Entry 2DXM (neutron diffraction, 2.10 A resolution); this record covers chains C and D of the 4 polymer chains in the assembly.

# Chain C
Name: Hemoglobin subunit alpha
Organism: Homo sapiens
UniProt: P69905 (HBA_HUMAN); residue numbers follow UniProt; this construct covers 1-141
Sequence (141 residues; row label = number of the first residue in the row):
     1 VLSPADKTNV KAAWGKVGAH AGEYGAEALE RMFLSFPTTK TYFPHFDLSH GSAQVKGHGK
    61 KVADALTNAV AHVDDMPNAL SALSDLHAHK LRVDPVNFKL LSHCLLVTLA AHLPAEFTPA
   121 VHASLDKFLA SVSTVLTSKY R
UniProt features mapped onto this chain:
  - site: Lys-61 (Not glycated)
  - natural variant: Asp-6 (A6D: In J-Toronto; this construct carries the variant), Ala-13 (A13D: In J-Paris 1/J-Aljezur), Glu-27 (A27E: In Shenyang; this construct carries the variant), Lys-61 (K61N: In Zambia; deletion: In Clinic), Asp-64 (A64D: In Pontoise; this construct carries the variant), Asp-75 (D75A: In Lille; D75G: In Chapel Hill; D75N: In G-Pest), Ala-111 (A111D: In Petah Tikva)

# Chain D
Name: Hemoglobin subunit beta
Organism: Homo sapiens
UniProt: P68871 (HBB_HUMAN); numbering as in UniProt (aligned over 1-146)
Sequence (146 residues; each row starts with the number of its first residue):
     1 VHLTPEEKSA VTALWGKVNV DEVGGEALGR LLVVYPWTQR FFESFGDLST PDAVMGNPKV
    61 KAHGKKVLGA FSDGLAHLDN LKGTFATLSE LHCDKLHVDP ENFRLLGNVL VCVLAHHFGK
   121 EFTPPVQAAY QKVVAGVANA LAHKYH
UniProt features mapped onto this chain:
  - natural variant: Leu-3 (H3L: In Graz; this construct carries the variant), Glu-7 (E7A: In G-Makassar; E7K: In Hb C; E7Q: In Machida; E7V: In SKCA), Lys-8 (E8K: In G-Siriraj; this construct carries the variant), Val-11 (A11V: In Iraq-Halabja; this construct carries the variant), Gly-16 (W16G: In Randwick; this construct carries the variant), Val-23 (E23V: In D-Granada; this construct carries the variant), Gly-24 (V24G: In Miyashiro; this construct carries the variant), Gly-25 (G25D: In Moscva; G25R: In Riverdale-Bronx; G25V: In Savannah), Leu-32 (L32P: In Yokohama), Val-33 (L33V: In Muscat; this construct carries the variant), Arg-40 (Q40R: In Tianshui; this construct carries the variant), Phe-42 (F42Y: In Mequon; deletion: In Bruxelles), 11 further natural variant entries in UniProt

# How chain C and chain D interact
Residue-residue contacts (34):
  Glu-30(C) / Pro-124(D)
  Arg-31(C) / Phe-122(D)  hydrogen bond (side chain-backbone)
  Arg-31(C) / Thr-123(D)
  Arg-31(C) / Pro-124(D)
  Arg-31(C) / Gln-127(D)  hydrogen bond
  Leu-34(C) / Pro-124(D)  hydrophobic
  Leu-34(C) / Pro-125(D)
  Leu-34(C) / Ala-128(D)
  Ser-35(C) / Gln-127(D)
  Ser-35(C) / Ala-128(D)
  Ser-35(C) / Gln-131(D)
  Phe-36(C) / Gln-131(D)
  His-103(C) / Asn-108(D)
  His-103(C) / Cys-112(D)
  His-103(C) / Gln-131(D)  hydrogen bond
  Val-107(C) / Val-111(D)  hydrophobic
  Val-107(C) / Cys-112(D)  hydrophobic
  Val-107(C) / Ala-115(D)
  Val-107(C) / Gln-127(D)
  Ala-110(C) / Cys-112(D)
  Ala-110(C) / Ala-115(D)
  Ala-110(C) / His-116(D)
  Ala-111(C) / Ala-115(D)
  Ala-111(C) / Gly-119(D)
  Pro-114(C) / His-116(D)  hydrogen bond (backbone-side chain)
  Phe-117(C) / Arg-30(D)  hydrogen bond (backbone-side chain)
  Phe-117(C) / His-116(D)  hydrogen bond (backbone-side chain)
  Thr-118(C) / Arg-30(D)  hydrogen bond (backbone-side chain)
  Pro-119(C) / Arg-30(D)
  Pro-119(C) / Val-33(D)
  His-122(C) / Arg-30(D)  hydrogen bond
  His-122(C) / Val-34(D)
  Asp-126(C) / Val-34(D)
  Asp-126(C) / Tyr-35(D)  hydrogen bond
Interface residues without a listed pair, chain C (18 interface residues in all): Cys-104, Ala-120, Ala-123
Interface residues without a listed pair, chain D (20 interface residues in all): Pro-51, Met-55, Lys-120

# Summary
18 residues of chain C and 20 residues of chain D are in contact; the contacts include 9 hydrogen bonds. Polar
pairs include Arg-31(C)/Phe-122(D), Arg-31(C)/Gln-127(D) and His-103(C)/Gln-131(D).
Chain C is Hemoglobin subunit alpha and chain D is Hemoglobin subunit beta, both from Homo sapiens; the
structure, Neutron Structure Analysis of Deoxy Human Hemoglobin, was determined by neutron diffraction.
